7TMT - chains m and n of the 31 polymer chains in the assembly; structure by electron microscopy, 3.80 A resolution.

[Chain m (and n)]
Name: V-type proton ATPase subunit c
From: Saccharomyces cerevisiae
Notes: chain n of this document is another copy of the same molecule, construct and numbering; everything in this record applies to it too
UniProt: P25515 (VATL1_YEAST); residue numbers follow UniProt; this construct covers 1-160
Amino-acid sequence (160 residues; numbered 1 to 160; the number before each row is that of its first residue):
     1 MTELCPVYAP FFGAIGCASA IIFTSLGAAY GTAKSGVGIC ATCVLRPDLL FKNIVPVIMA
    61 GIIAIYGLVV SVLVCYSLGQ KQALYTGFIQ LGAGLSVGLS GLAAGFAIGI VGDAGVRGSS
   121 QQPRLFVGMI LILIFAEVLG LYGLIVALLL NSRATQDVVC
Disordered / not traced: 160
Swiss-Prot annotation at these positions:
  - site: E137 (Essential for proton translocation)
  - mutagenesis: E137 (E137D: Partial inactivation; E137Q/V/K: Inactivation)

[How chain m and chain n interact]
Residue-residue contacts (34):
  V7(m) - L4(n)  hydrophobic
  V7(m) - Y85(n)
  P10(m) - Y85(n)  hydrophobic
  F11(m) - F12(n)  hydrophobic
  F11(m) - F88(n)  hydrophobic
  A14(m) - I89(n)  hydrophobic
  A18(m) - G92(n)
  A18(m) - S96(n)
  I22(m) - L99(n)  hydrophobic
  S25(m) - S100(n)
  L26(m) - A103(n)  hydrophobic
  A29(m) - A103(n)
  A29(m) - A107(n)
  A33(m) - A107(n)  hydrophobic
  A33(m) - I110(n)  hydrophobic
  V37(m) - A114(n)
  C40(m) - A114(n)
  C40(m) - G115(n)
  C40(m) - M129(n)  hydrophobic
  C43(m) - Q122(n)
  V44(m) - Q122(n)
  P47(m) - Q122(n)
  L50(m) - L125(n)  hydrophobic
  L50(m) - G128(n)
  V57(m) - F135(n)  hydrophobic
  A64(m) - Y142(n)  hydrophobic
  L68(m) - Y142(n)
  L68(m) - V146(n)  hydrophobic
  C75(m) - L149(n)  hydrophobic
  C75(m) - R153(n)  hydrogen bond (backbone-side chain)
  Y76(m) - R153(n)  hydrogen bond (backbone-side chain)
  L78(m) - R153(n)  hydrogen bond (backbone-side chain)
  Q80(m) - D157(n)
  K81(m) - Y85(n)
Other interface residues (no listed pair), chain m (30 interface residues in all): I15, I21, I58, G61, I65, G79
Other interface residues (no listed pair), chain n (31 interface residues in all): E3, A104, V111, G118, R124, L150, V158

[In short]
30 residues of chain m and 31 residues of chain n are in contact, with 3 hydrogen bonds. Among the polar pairs
are C75(m)-R153(n), Y76(m)-R153(n) and L78(m)-R153(n). From UniProt: one mutagenesis site on chain m.
Both chains are V-type proton ATPase subunit c (Saccharomyces cerevisiae). Entry 7TMT (V-ATPase from
Saccharomyces cerevisiae, State 3) was determined by electron microscopy, deposited together with 7TMM, 7TMO,
7TMP, 7TMQ, 7TMR and 7TMS.
